PDB entry 3VFM | X-ray diffraction, 1.90 A resolution | chains A and B of the 3 polymer chains in the assembly

[Chain A]
Protein: MHC class I antigen
From: Homo sapiens
UniProtKB: C5MK56 (C5MK56_HUMAN); residues 1-276 here correspond to UniProt positions 25-300 (UniProt number = residue number + 24)
Amino-acid sequence (276 residues; numbered 1 to 276; the number before each row is that of its first residue):
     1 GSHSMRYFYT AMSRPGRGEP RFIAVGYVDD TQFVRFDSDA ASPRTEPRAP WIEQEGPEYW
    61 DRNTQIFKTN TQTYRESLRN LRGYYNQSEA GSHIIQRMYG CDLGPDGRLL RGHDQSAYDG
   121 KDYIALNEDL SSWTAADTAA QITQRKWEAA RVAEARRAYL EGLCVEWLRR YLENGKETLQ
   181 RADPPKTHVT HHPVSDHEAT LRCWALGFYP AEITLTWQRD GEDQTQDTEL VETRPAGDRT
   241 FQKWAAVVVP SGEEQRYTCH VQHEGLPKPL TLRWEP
Sequence notes: engineered mutation A155 (Gln179 in C5MK56)
Disulfide bonds: C101-C164, C203-C259
From the paper describing this entry:
  - contacts within the chain: R151-E154 (salt bridge), R157-E161 (salt bridge)
  - mutagenesis - L163A: unchanged binding to SB27 TCR

[Chain B]
Protein: Beta-2-microglobulin
From: Homo sapiens
UniProtKB: P61769 (B2MG_HUMAN); residues 1-99 here correspond to UniProt positions 21-119 (UniProt number = residue number + 20)
Amino-acid sequence (100 residues; each row starts with the number of its first residue; numbering starts at 0):
     0 MIQRTPKIQV YSRHPAENGK SNFLNCYVSG FHPSDIEVDL LKNGERIEKV EHSDLSFSKD
    60 WSFYLLYYTE FTPTEKDEYA CRVNHVTLSQ PKIVKWDRDM
Sequence notes: initiating methionine (0)
UniProt features mapped onto this chain:
  - modified residue: Q2 (Pyrrolidone carboxylic acid)
  - glycosylation: I1 (N-linked (Glc) (glycation) isoleucine), K19 (N-linked (Glc) (glycation) lysine), K41 (N-linked (Glc) (glycation) lysine), K48 (N-linked (Glc) (glycation) lysine), K58 (N-linked (Glc) (glycation) lysine), K91 (N-linked (Glc) (glycation) lysine), K94 (N-linked (Glc) (glycation) lysine)
Disulfide bonds: C25-C80

[Interface between chain A and chain B]
Residue-residue contacts - 59 pairs, chain A then chain B:
  F8(A) - S55(B)
  F8(A) - F56(B)  hydrophobic
  Y9(A) - F56(B)
  T10(A) - F56(B)
  T10(A) - F62(B)
  M12(A) - S33(B)
  M12(A) - D34(B)
  I23(A) - L54(B)  hydrophobic
  V25(A) - L54(B)
  V25(A) - S55(B)
  Y27(A) - S55(B)
  Y27(A) - Y63(B)  hydrogen bond
  Q32(A) - D53(B)  hydrogen bond
  R35(A) - D53(B)  salt bridge
  R48(A) - D53(B)  salt bridge
  I94(A) - P32(B)  hydrophobic
  I94(A) - S33(B)
  Q96(A) - H31(B)  hydrogen bond
  Q96(A) - F56(B)
  Q96(A) - W60(B)  hydrogen bond (side chain-backbone)
  Q96(A) - F62(B)
  R97(A) - F56(B)
  M98(A) - F56(B)  hydrophobic
  M98(A) - K58(B)
  M98(A) - W60(B)  hydrophobic
  Q115(A) - W60(B)
  S116(A) - W60(B)
  A117(A) - W60(B)  hydrophobic
  D119(A) - M0(B)
  D119(A) - H31(B)
  G120(A) - R3(B)  hydrogen bond (backbone-side chain)
  G120(A) - H31(B)
  G120(A) - W60(B)
  K121(A) - I1(B)
  D122(A) - W60(B)  hydrogen bond
  H192(A) - D98(B)
  R202(A) - D98(B)  hydrogen bond (side chain-backbone)
  R202(A) - M99(B)  hydrogen bond
  W204(A) - D98(B)
  W204(A) - M99(B)
  V231(A) - Q8(B)
  E232(A) - K6(B)  salt bridge
  E232(A) - Q8(B)  hydrogen bond (backbone-side chain)
  E232(A) - Y26(B)
  E232(A) - S28(B)  hydrogen bond
  T233(A) - Y26(B)
  R234(A) - Q8(B)  hydrogen bond
  R234(A) - Y10(B)
  R234(A) - M99(B)  hydrogen bond (side chain-backbone)
  P235(A) - Y10(B)  hydrogen bond (backbone-side chain)
  P235(A) - N24(B)
  P235(A) - Y26(B)
  A236(A) - R12(B)  hydrogen bond (backbone-side chain)
  A236(A) - N24(B)  hydrogen bond (backbone-side chain)
  G237(A) - R12(B)
  Q242(A) - Y10(B)
  Q242(A) - S11(B)  hydrogen bond (side chain-backbone)
  Q242(A) - R12(B)  hydrogen bond (side chain-backbone)
  W244(A) - M99(B)  hydrogen bond (side chain-backbone)
Interface residues without a listed pair, chain A (39 interface residues in all): R17, R21, S92, H93, L206, D238
Interface residues without a listed pair, chain B (30 interface residues in all): H13, P14, S57, D59, L65

[Summary]
39 residues of chain A and 30 residues of chain B are in contact; the contacts include 18 hydrogen bonds and 3
salt bridges. Polar contacts include R35(A)-D53(B), R48(A)-D53(B) and E232(A)-K6(B). From the paper: L163A of
chain A leaves binding to SB27 TCR unchanged; contacts within the chain involving R151(A), E154(A) and R157(A)
among others.
Chain A is MHC class I antigen and chain B is Beta-2-microglobulin, both from Homo sapiens; the structure,
crystal structure of HLA B*3508 LPEP155A, HLA mutant Ala155, was determined by X-ray diffraction, deposited
together with 3VFN, 3VFO, 3VFP, 3VFR, 3VFS, 3VFT and 3 further entries.
